Entry 4UFR (X-ray diffraction, 2.20 A resolution); this record covers chains A and D of the 4 polymer chains in the assembly.

# Chain A
Name: Leucine-rich repeat-containing G-protein coupled receptor 5
Source organism: Homo sapiens
Notes: fragment: ectodomain, residues 32-487 and residues 538-544
UniProt: O75473 (LGR5_HUMAN); numbering as in UniProt; present here: 32-485, 538-544
Sequence (484 residues; each row starts with the number of its first residue; note: 44 numbers in that range are skipped by the numbering (no residue carries them; nothing is unmodelled there)):
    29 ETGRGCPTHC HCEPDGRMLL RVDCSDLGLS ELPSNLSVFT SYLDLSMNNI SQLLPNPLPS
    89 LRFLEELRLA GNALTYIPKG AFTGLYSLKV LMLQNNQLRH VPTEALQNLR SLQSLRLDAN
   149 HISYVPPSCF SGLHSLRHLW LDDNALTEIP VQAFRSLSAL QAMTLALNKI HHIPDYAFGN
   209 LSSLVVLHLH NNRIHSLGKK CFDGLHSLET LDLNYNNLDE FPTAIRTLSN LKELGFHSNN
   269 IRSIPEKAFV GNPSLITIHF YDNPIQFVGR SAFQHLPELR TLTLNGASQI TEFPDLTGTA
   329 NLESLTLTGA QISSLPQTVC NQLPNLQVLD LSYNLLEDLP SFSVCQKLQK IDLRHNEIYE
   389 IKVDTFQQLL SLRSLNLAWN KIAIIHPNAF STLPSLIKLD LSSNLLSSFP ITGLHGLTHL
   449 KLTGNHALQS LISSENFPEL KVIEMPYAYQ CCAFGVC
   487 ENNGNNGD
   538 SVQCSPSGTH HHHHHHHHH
Disordered / not traced: 29-31, 487-494, 538, 544-556
Differences from the reference sequence: expression tag (29-31, 545-556); linker (488-494)
Cystine bridges: Cys-34/Cys-40, Cys-38/Cys-52, Cys-348/Cys-373, Cys-479/Cys-541, Cys-480/Cys-485
Covalent attachments: N-acetylglucosamine (NAG) linked to Asn-208
Curated features (UniProtKB/Swiss-Prot):
  - glycosylation (N-linked (GlcNAc...) asparagine): Asn-63, Asn-77, Asn-208
  - mutagenesis: Asp-146 (D146F: Abolishes activation of Wnt signaling), Asp-170 (D170F: Abolishes activation of Wnt signaling), Ala-190 (A190D: Abolishes activation of Wnt signaling)
From the paper describing this entry:
  - self-association interface (contacts with another copy of this molecule): Tyr-289, Asp-290, Tyr-361, His-383, Trp-407, His-454
  - conformationally variable residues (domain motion): Ile-293, Gln-294, Phe-295, Phe-301, Gln-302

# Chain D
Name: R-spondin-2
Source organism: Homo sapiens
Notes: fragment: fu1-fu2, residues 39-144
UniProt: Q8BFU0 (RSPO2_MOUSE); residue numbers follow UniProt; this construct covers 39-144
Sequence (120 residues; each row starts with the number of its first residue):
    36 ETGICKGCLS CSKDNGCSRC QQKLFFFLRR EGMRQYGECL HSCPSGYYGH RAPDMNRCAR
    96 CRIENCDSCF SKDFCTKCKV GFYLHRGRCF DECPDGFAPL DETMECVEGT HHHHHHHHHH
Disordered / not traced: 36-39, 142-155
Differences from the reference sequence: expression tag (36-38, 145-155)
Cystine bridges: Cys-40/Cys-46, Cys-43/Cys-52, Cys-55/Cys-74, Cys-78/Cys-93, Cys-96/Cys-104, Cys-101/Cys-110, Cys-113/Cys-124, Cys-128/Cys-141

# Interface between chain A and chain D
Contacting residue pairs - 13 pairs, chain A then chain D:
  Ser-435(A) / Asp-89(D)
  Gln-457(A) / Ala-87(D)
  Gln-457(A) / Met-90(D)
  Ser-458(A) / Asp-89(D)  hydrogen bond
  Ser-458(A) / Met-90(D)
  Leu-459(A) / Ser-53(D)
  Leu-459(A) / Phe-61(D)  hydrophobic
  Leu-459(A) / Met-90(D)  hydrophobic
  Tyr-477(A) / Arg-92(D)
  Cys-480(A) / Leu-63(D)  hydrophobic
  Cys-480(A) / Gln-70(D)  hydrogen bond (backbone-side chain)
  Ala-481(A) / Leu-63(D)
  Gly-483(A) / Gln-70(D)
Other interface residues (no listed pair), chain A (11 interface residues in all): Ser-436, Ser-462, Cys-485
Other interface residues (no listed pair), chain D (10 interface residues in all): Asn-50, His-85

# In short
11 residues of chain A face 10 of chain D across their interface, with 2 hydrogen bonds. Among the polar pairs
are Ser-458(A)/Asp-89(D) and Cys-480(A)/Gln-70(D). Curated annotation (UniProt) lists 3 mutagenesis sites on
chain A. From the paper: conformational variability at Ile-293(A), Gln-294(A) and Phe-295(A) among others; a
self-association interface involving Tyr-289(A), Asp-290(A) and Tyr-361(A) among others.
Chain A is Leucine-rich repeat-containing G-protein coupled receptor 5 and chain D is R-spondin-2, both from
Homo sapiens; the structure, Structure of the ectodomain of LGR5 in complex with R-spondin-2 (Fu1Fu2), was
determined by X-ray diffraction (same publication as 4UFS).
